Entry 5D9K (X-ray diffraction, 2.55 A resolution); this record covers chain A.

# Chain A
Protein: Ribosomal protein S6 kinase alpha-3
From: Homo sapiens
Notes: EC 2.7.11.1; fragment: N-terminal kinase
UniProtKB: P51812 (KS6A3_HUMAN); residue numbers follow UniProt; this construct covers 39-366
Chain sequence (330 residues; row label = number of the first residue in the row):
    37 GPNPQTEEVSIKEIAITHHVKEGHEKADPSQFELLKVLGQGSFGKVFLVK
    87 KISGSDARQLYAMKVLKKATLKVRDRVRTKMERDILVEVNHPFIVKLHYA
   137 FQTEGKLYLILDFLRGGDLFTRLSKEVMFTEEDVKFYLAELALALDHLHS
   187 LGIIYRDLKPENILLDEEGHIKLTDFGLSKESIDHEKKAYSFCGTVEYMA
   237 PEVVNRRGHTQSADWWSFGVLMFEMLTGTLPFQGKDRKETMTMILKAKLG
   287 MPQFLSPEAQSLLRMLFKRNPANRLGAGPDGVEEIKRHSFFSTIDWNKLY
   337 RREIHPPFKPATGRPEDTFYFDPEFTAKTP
Disordered / not traced: 37-61, 217-228, 348-353, 360-366
Construct notes: expression tag (37-38)
Small-molecule neighbours: 584 ((7R)-2-[(3,5-difluoro-4-hydroxyphenyl)amino]-5,7-dimethyl-8-(3-methylbutyl)-7,8-dihydropteridin-6(5H)-one): Leu74, Gly75, Gln76, Phe79, Val82, Ala98, Lys100, Val131, Leu147, Asp148, Phe149, Leu150, Asp154, Leu200, Thr210, Asp211, Phe212
Curated features (UniProtKB/Swiss-Prot):
  - active site: Asp193 (Proton acceptor)
  - binding site (ATP): Leu74 to Val82, Lys100
  - modified residue: Ser227 (Phosphoserine), Thr365 (Phosphothreonine)

# In short
Chain A binds compound 584. UniProt lists active-site residue Asp193 and 10 ATP-binding residues.
Chain A is Ribosomal protein S6 kinase alpha-3 (Homo sapiens); the structure, Rsk2 N-terminal Kinase in
Complex with BI-D1870, was determined by X-ray diffraction, deposited together with 5D9L.
